Entry 1J3K (X-ray diffraction, 2.10 A resolution); this record covers chains A and C of the 4 polymer chains in the assembly.

== Chain A ==
Protein: Bifunctional dihydrofolate reductase-thymidylate synthase
Organism: Plasmodium falciparum
Notes: EC 1.5.1.3, 2.1.1.45
Reference sequence: P13922 (DRTS_PLAFK); residues 1-280 here = UniProt positions 1-280
Sequence (280 residues; numbered 1 to 280; the number before each row is that of its first residue):
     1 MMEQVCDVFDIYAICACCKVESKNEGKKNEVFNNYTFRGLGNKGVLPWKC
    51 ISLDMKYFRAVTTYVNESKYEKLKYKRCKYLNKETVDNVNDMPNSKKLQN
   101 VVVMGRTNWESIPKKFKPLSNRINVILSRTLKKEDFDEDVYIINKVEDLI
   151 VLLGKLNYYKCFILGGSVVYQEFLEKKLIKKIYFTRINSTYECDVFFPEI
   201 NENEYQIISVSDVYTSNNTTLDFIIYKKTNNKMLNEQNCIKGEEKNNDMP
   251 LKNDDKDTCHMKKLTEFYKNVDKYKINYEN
Disordered / not traced: 86-95, 232-280
Differences from the reference sequence: engineered mutation Ile-51 (Asn in P13922), Arg-59 (Cys in P13922), Asn-108 (Ser in P13922), Leu-164 (Ile in P13922)
Residues lining bound ligands:
  - NADPH (NDP; NADPH dihydro-nicotinamide-adenine-dinucleotide phosphate): Cys-15, Ala-16, Leu-40, Gly-41, Asn-42, Gly-44, Val-45, Leu-46, Trp-48, Gly-105, Arg-106, Thr-107, Asn-108, Ser-111, Leu-127, Ser-128, Arg-129, Thr-130, Leu-131, Asn-144, Lys-145, Val-146, Leu-164, Gly-165, Gly-166, Ser-167, Val-168, Val-169, Tyr-170, Glu-172, Val-195
  - WRA (6,6-dimethyl-1-[3-(2,4,5-trichlorophenoxy)propoxy]-1,6-dihydro-1,3,5-triazine-2,4-diamine): Ile-14, Cys-15, Ala-16, Leu-46, Trp-48, Asp-54, Met-55, Phe-58, Asn-108, Ser-111, Ile-112, Pro-113, Phe-116, Leu-119, Leu-164, Tyr-170, Thr-185
Swiss-Prot annotation at these positions:
  - binding site (substrate): Ile-14, Cys-15, Val-31, Asp-54, Asn-108, Tyr-170, Thr-185
  - binding site (NADP(+)): Ala-16, Gly-39 to Val-45, Arg-106 to Asn-108, Ser-128 to Thr-130, Asn-144, Gly-165 to Glu-172

== Chain C ==
Protein: Bifunctional dihydrofolate reductase-thymidylate synthase
Organism: Plasmodium falciparum
Notes: EC 1.5.1.3, 2.1.1.45
Reference sequence: P13922 (DRTS_PLAFK); residue numbers follow UniProt; this construct covers 281-608
Sequence (328 residues; each row starts with the number of its first residue):
   281 DDDDEEEDDFVYFNFNKEKEEKNKNSIHPNDFQIYNSLKYKYHPEYQYLN
   331 IIYDIMMNGNKQSDRTGVGVLSKFGYIMKFDLSQYFPLLTTKKLFLRGII
   381 EELLWFIRGETNGNTLLNKNVRIWEANGTREFLDNRKLFHREVNDLGPIY
   431 GFQWRHFGAEYTNMYDNYENKGVDQLKNIINLIKNDPTSRRILLCAWNVK
   481 DLDQMALPPCHILCQFYVFDGKLSCIMYQRSCDLGLGVPFNIASYSIFTH
   531 MIAQVCNLQPAQFIHVLGNAHVYNNHIDSLKIQLNRIPYPFPTLKLNPDI
   581 KNIEDFTISDFTIQNYVHHEKISMDMAA
Disordered / not traced: 281-282
Residues lining bound ligands: 2'-deoxyuridine 5'-monophosphate (UMP): Arg-345, Cys-490, His-491, Gln-509, Arg-510, Ser-511, Cys-512, Asp-513, Gly-517, Val-518, Asn-521, His-551, Tyr-553
Swiss-Prot annotation at these positions:
  - active site: Cys-490
  - binding site (dUMP): Arg-345, His-491, Gln-509 to Asp-513, Asn-521, His-551 to Tyr-553

== Interface between chain A and chain C ==
Contacting residue pairs (49; chain A residue first):
  Lys-19(A) / Asn-595(C)  hydrogen bond
  Lys-19(A) / Val-597(C)
  Lys-28(A) / Lys-373(C)
  Asn-29(A) / Lys-373(C)  hydrogen bond
  Phe-32(A) / Tyr-569(C)
  Phe-32(A) / Tyr-596(C)
  Phe-32(A) / Val-597(C)  hydrophobic
  Phe-32(A) / His-598(C)
  Asn-33(A) / Tyr-569(C)
  Asn-34(A) / Tyr-569(C)
  Phe-37(A) / Pro-570(C)  hydrophobic
  Arg-186(A) / Pro-568(C)  hydrogen bond (side chain-backbone)
  Arg-186(A) / Tyr-569(C)
  Arg-186(A) / Pro-570(C)
  Asn-188(A) / Pro-570(C)  hydrogen bond (side chain-backbone)
  Asn-188(A) / Phe-571(C)  hydrogen bond (side chain-backbone)
  Asn-188(A) / Asn-595(C)  hydrogen bond (side chain-backbone)
  Asn-188(A) / Val-597(C)
  Ser-189(A) / Asn-595(C)
  Ile-207(A) / Leu-318(C)
  Ile-207(A) / Ile-567(C)  hydrophobic
  Ile-208(A) / Leu-318(C)
  Ile-208(A) / Lys-319(C)  hydrogen bond (backbone-backbone)
  Ile-208(A) / Tyr-320(C)
  Ser-209(A) / Lys-319(C)
  Ser-209(A) / Tyr-320(C)  hydrogen bond (side chain-backbone)
  Val-210(A) / Tyr-320(C)  hydrogen bond (backbone-backbone)
  Val-210(A) / Lys-321(C)
  Val-210(A) / Tyr-322(C)  hydrogen bond (backbone-backbone)
  Val-210(A) / His-323(C)
  Val-210(A) / Tyr-326(C)  hydrophobic
  Val-210(A) / Ile-567(C)  hydrophobic
  Ser-211(A) / Tyr-322(C)
  Ser-211(A) / His-323(C)  hydrogen bond (backbone-backbone)
  Asp-212(A) / Tyr-322(C)
  Asp-212(A) / Pro-324(C)
  Val-213(A) / His-323(C)
  Val-213(A) / Pro-324(C)
  Val-213(A) / Gln-364(C)
  Val-213(A) / Tyr-365(C)
  Tyr-214(A) / Gln-364(C)
  Thr-215(A) / Ser-363(C)
  Thr-215(A) / Gln-364(C)  hydrogen bond (side chain-backbone)
  Thr-220(A) / Gln-364(C)
  Thr-220(A) / Phe-571(C)  hydrogen bond (side chain-backbone)
  Thr-220(A) / Thr-573(C)
  Asp-222(A) / His-323(C)
  Asp-222(A) / Tyr-569(C)
  Asp-222(A) / Pro-570(C)
Interface residues without a listed pair, chain A (23 interface residues in all): Thr-190, Leu-221
Interface residues without a listed pair, chain C (23 interface residues in all): Pro-572

== In short ==
Chain A and chain C each contribute 23 residues to their interface, with 13 hydrogen bonds. Among the polar
pairs are Lys-19(A)/Asn-595(C), Asn-29(A)/Lys-373(C) and Arg-186(A)/Pro-568(C). Ligands of chain A: compound
WRA and NADPH. Bound to chain C: 2'-deoxyuridine 5'-monophosphate.
Here chain A is Bifunctional dihydrofolate reductase-thymidylate synthase and chain C is Bifunctional
dihydrofolate reductase-thymidylate synthase, both from Plasmodium falciparum. Entry 1J3K (Quadruple mutant
(N51I+C59R+S108N+I164L) Plasmodium falciparum dihydrofolate reductase-thymidylate synthase (PfDHFR-TS)
complexed with WR99210, NADPH, and dUMP) was determined by X-ray diffraction together with 1J3I and 1J3J from
the same study.
